3SEZ - chains A and D of the 4 polymer chains in the assembly; structure by X-ray diffraction, 2.65 A resolution.

# Chain A (and D)
Name: Glutamine-dependent NAD(+) synthetase
Source organism: Mycobacterium tuberculosis
Notes: EC 6.3.5.1; chain D of this document is another copy of the same molecule, construct and numbering; everything in this record applies to it too
Reference sequence: P0A5L6 (NADE_MYCTU); numbering as in UniProt (aligned over 1-679)
Amino-acid sequence (680 residues; numbered 0 to 679; the number before each row is that of its first residue; numbering starts at 0):
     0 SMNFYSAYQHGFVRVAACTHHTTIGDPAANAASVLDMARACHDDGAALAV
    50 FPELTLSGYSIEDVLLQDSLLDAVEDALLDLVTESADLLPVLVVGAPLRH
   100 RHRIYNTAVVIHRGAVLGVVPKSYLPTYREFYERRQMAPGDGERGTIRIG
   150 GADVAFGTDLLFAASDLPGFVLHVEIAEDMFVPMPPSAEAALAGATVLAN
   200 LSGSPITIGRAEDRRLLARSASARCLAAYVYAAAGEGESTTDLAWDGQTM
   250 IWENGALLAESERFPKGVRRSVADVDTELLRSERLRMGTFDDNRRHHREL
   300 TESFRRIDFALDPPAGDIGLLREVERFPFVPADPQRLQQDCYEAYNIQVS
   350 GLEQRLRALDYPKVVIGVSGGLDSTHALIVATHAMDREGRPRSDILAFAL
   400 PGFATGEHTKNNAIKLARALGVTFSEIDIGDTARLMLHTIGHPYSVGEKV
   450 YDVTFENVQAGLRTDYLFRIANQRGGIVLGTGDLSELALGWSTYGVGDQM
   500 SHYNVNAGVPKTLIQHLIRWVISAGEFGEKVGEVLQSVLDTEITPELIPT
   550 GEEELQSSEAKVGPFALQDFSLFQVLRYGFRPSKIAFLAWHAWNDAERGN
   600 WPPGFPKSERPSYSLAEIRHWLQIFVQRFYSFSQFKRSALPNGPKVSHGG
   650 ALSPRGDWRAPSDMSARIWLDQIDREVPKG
Not modelled in the structure: 0, 403-408, 542-556 (chain D: 0, 403-408, 442-451, 543-556)
Sequence notes: expression tag (0); engineered mutation Ala176 (Cys in P0A5L6)
Small-molecule neighbours:
  - ATP (adenosine-5'-triphosphate): Gly366, Val367, Ser368, Gly370, Leu371, Asp372, Ser373, Phe397, Ala398, Leu399, Pro400, Arg462, Thr480, Asp497, Glu541
  - nicotinic acid adenine dinucleotide (DND), molecule 1: Arg354, Leu358, Ala470, Asn471, Gly475, Ile476, His501
  - nicotinic acid adenine dinucleotide (DND), molecule 2: Val452, Glu455, Asn456, Glu485, Gly489, Trp490, Ser491, Thr492, Tyr493, Asp497, Phe631, Phe634, Lys635, Ser661

# Chain A / chain D interface
Residue-residue contacts (82; chain A residue first):
  Gln353(A) - Asp662(D)  hydrogen bond
  Arg354(A) - Ser661(D)
  Ala357(A) - Asp662(D)
  Ile426(A) - Thr438(D)
  Asp430(A) - Leu434(D)
  Thr431(A) - Leu434(D)
  Leu434(A) - Asp430(D)
  Leu434(A) - Thr431(D)
  Leu434(A) - Leu434(D)  hydrophobic
  Met435(A) - Asp464(D)
  Met435(A) - Tyr465(D)
  Thr438(A) - Ile426(D)
  Thr438(A) - Tyr465(D)
  Ile439(A) - Tyr465(D)  hydrophobic
  Ile439(A) - Ile469(D)  hydrophobic
  Ile439(A) - Gln472(D)  hydrogen bond (backbone-side chain)
  Thr453(A) - Arg468(D)
  Thr453(A) - Asn471(D)
  Thr453(A) - Gln472(D)
  Asn456(A) - Arg468(D)  hydrogen bond (backbone-side chain)
  Asn456(A) - Asn471(D)  hydrogen bond
  Val457(A) - Arg468(D)
  Gly460(A) - Asp464(D)
  Gly460(A) - Arg468(D)
  Leu461(A) - Asp464(D)
  Thr463(A) - Val495(D)
  Asp464(A) - Met435(D)
  Asp464(A) - Leu461(D)
  Asp464(A) - Asp464(D)
  Asp464(A) - Val495(D)
  Tyr465(A) - Met435(D)
  Tyr465(A) - Thr438(D)
  Tyr465(A) - Ile439(D)  hydrophobic
  Phe467(A) - Tyr493(D)
  Phe467(A) - Gly494(D)
  Phe467(A) - Val495(D)  hydrophobic
  Arg468(A) - Thr453(D)
  Arg468(A) - Asn456(D)  hydrogen bond (side chain-backbone)
  Arg468(A) - Val457(D)
  Arg468(A) - Gly460(D)
  Arg468(A) - Thr492(D)
  Arg468(A) - Val495(D)  hydrogen bond (side chain-backbone)
  Asn471(A) - Thr453(D)
  Asn471(A) - Asn456(D)  hydrogen bond
  Gln472(A) - Ile439(D)  hydrogen bond (side chain-backbone)
  Gln472(A) - Thr453(D)
  Arg473(A) - Ile439(D)
  Thr492(A) - Arg468(D)
  Tyr493(A) - Phe467(D)
  Tyr493(A) - Met499(D)
  Tyr493(A) - Ser500(D)  hydrogen bond (side chain-backbone)
  Tyr493(A) - His501(D)
  Gly494(A) - Phe467(D)
  Gly494(A) - Gly494(D)
  Gly494(A) - Met499(D)
  Val495(A) - Thr463(D)
  Val495(A) - Asp464(D)
  Val495(A) - Phe467(D)  hydrophobic
  Val495(A) - Arg468(D)  hydrogen bond (backbone-side chain)
  Met499(A) - Tyr493(D)
  Met499(A) - Gly494(D)
  Met499(A) - Met499(D)  hydrophobic
  Ser500(A) - Tyr493(D)  hydrogen bond (backbone-side chain)
  His501(A) - Tyr493(D)
  Ser637(A) - Leu639(D)
  Ser637(A) - Asn641(D)  hydrogen bond
  Ser637(A) - Arg654(D)  hydrogen bond (backbone-side chain)
  Ala638(A) - Ala638(D)
  Ala638(A) - Leu639(D)
  Ala638(A) - Pro640(D)
  Leu639(A) - Ser637(D)
  Leu639(A) - Ala638(D)
  Pro640(A) - Ala638(D)
  Asn641(A) - Ser637(D)  hydrogen bond
  Asn641(A) - Ser661(D)  hydrogen bond
  Arg654(A) - Ser637(D)  hydrogen bond (side chain-backbone)
  Arg654(A) - Arg658(D)  hydrogen bond (backbone-side chain)
  Arg658(A) - Arg654(D)  hydrogen bond (side chain-backbone)
  Ser661(A) - Arg354(D)
  Ser661(A) - Asn641(D)  hydrogen bond
  Asp662(A) - Gln353(D)  hydrogen bond
  Asp662(A) - Ala357(D)
Also at the interface, not in a pair above, chain A (44 interface residues in all): Gly440, His441, Ile469, Phe634, Pro653
Also at the interface, not in a pair above, chain D (43 interface residues in all): Gly440, His441, Phe634, Pro653

# In short
44 residues of chain A and 43 residues of chain D are in contact, with 20 hydrogen bonds. Among the polar
pairs are Gln353(A)-Asp662(D), Ile439(A)-Gln472(D) and Asn456(A)-Arg468(D). Chain A binds ATP and nicotinic
acid adenine dinucleotide.
Chain A and chain D are both Glutamine-dependent NAD(+) synthetase (Mycobacterium tuberculosis); the
structure, Crystal structure of C176A mutant of glutamine-dependent NAD+ synthetase from M. tuberculosis in
complex with ATP ..., was determined by X-ray diffraction (same publication as 3SDB, 3SYT and 3SZG).
